PDB entry 8FQ1 | electron microscopy, 5.59 A resolution (low resolution: residue-level contacts below are approximate; hydrogen-bond / salt-bridge calls are withheld) | chains A and H of the 8 polymer chains in the assembly

== Chain A ==
Name: Glutamate receptor 2
From: Rattus norvegicus
Notes: fragment: DYKDDDDK near the C-terminal is a FLAG epitope tag used for purification
Reference sequence: P19491 (GRIA2_RAT), isoform P19491-2; the construct has insertions or renumbered stretches relative to UniProt, so the offset changes along the chain: -20 to 847 = UniProt 1-868; 854-868 = UniProt 869-883
Sequence (889 residues; numbered -20 to 868; the number before each row is that of its first residue; numbers below 1 keep their minus sign (Met-20 is residue -20)):
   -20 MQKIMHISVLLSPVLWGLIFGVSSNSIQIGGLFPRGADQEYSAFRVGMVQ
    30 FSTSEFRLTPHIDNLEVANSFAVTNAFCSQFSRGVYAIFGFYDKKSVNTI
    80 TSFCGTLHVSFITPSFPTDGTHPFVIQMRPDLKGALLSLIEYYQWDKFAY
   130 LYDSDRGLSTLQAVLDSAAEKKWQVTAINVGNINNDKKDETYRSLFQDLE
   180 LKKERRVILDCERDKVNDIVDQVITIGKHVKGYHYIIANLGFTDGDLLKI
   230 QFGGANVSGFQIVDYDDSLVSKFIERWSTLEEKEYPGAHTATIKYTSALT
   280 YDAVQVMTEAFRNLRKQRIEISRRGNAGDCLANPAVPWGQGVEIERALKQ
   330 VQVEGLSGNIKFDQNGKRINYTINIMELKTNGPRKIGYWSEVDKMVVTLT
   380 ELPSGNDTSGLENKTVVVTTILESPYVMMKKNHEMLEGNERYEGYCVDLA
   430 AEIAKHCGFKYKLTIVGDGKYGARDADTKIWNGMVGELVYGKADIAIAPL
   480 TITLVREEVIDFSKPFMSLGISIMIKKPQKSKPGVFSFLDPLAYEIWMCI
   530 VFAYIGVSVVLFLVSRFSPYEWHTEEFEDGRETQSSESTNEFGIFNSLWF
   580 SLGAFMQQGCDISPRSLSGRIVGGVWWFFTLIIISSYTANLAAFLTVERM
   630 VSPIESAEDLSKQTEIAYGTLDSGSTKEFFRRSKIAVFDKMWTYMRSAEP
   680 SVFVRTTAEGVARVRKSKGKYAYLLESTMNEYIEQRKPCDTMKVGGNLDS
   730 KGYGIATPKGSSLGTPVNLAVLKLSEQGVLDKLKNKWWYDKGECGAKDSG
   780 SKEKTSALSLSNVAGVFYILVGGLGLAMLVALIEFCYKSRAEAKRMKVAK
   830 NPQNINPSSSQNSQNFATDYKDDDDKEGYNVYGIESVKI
Unresolved in the structure: -20 to 510, 554-563, 627-783, 827-868
Construct notes: insertion (848-853); conflict Asp854 (Tyr869 in P19491)
Modified / non-standard residues: Cys815 (S-palmitoyl-L-cysteine; P1L)

== Chain H ==
Name: Voltage-dependent calcium channel gamma-2 subunit
From: Mus musculus
Reference sequence: O88602 (CCG2_MOUSE); numbering as in UniProt (aligned over 1-323)
Sequence (336 residues; each row starts with the number of its first residue):
     1 MGLFDRGVQMLLTTVGAFAAFSLMTIAVGTDYWLYSRGVCKTKSVSENET
    51 SEENEEVMTHSGLWRTCCLEGNFKGLCKQIDHFPEDADYEADTAEYFLRA
   101 VRASSIFPILSVILLFMGGLCIAASEFYKTRHNIILSAGIFFVSAGLSNI
   151 IGIIVYISANAGDPSKSDSKKNSYSYGWSFYFGALSFIIAEMVGVLAVHM
   201 FIDRHKQLRATARATDYLQASAITRIPSYRYRYQRRSRSSSRSTEPSHSR
   251 DASPVGVKGFNTLPSTEISMYTLSRDPLKAATTPTATYNSDRDNSFLQVH
   301 NCIQKDSKDSLHANTANRRTTPVGGRGGTETSQAPA
Unresolved in the structure: 1-4, 43-55, 163-171, 217-336
Construct notes: engineered mutation Glu52 (Lys in O88602), Glu53 (Lys in O88602); expression tag (324-336)
Disulfides: Cys40-Cys68, Cys67-Cys77

== Chain A / chain H interface ==
Residue-residue contacts (14):
  Lys511(A) with Glu95(H)
  Leu789(A) with Ile157(H)
  Ser790(A) with Ala161(H)
  Phe796(A) with Ile154(H)
  Tyr797(A) with Ile151(H); Ile154(H); Val155(H)
  Val800(A) with Ile151(H)
  Met807(A) with Val143(H); Leu147(H)
  Phe814(A) with Asn133(H); Leu136(H)
  Cys815(A) with Ser144(H); Leu147(H)
Other interface residues (no listed pair), chain A (12 interface residues in all): Ala793, Leu803, Leu811
Other interface residues (no listed pair), chain H (16 interface residues in all): Asp92, Leu98, Ile140, Ile150, Ser158

== Overview ==
12 residues of chain A face 16 of chain H across their interface.
Here chain A is Glutamate receptor 2 (Rattus norvegicus) and chain H is Voltage-dependent calcium channel
gamma-2 subunit (Mus musculus). Entry 8FQ1 (GluA2 flip Q isoform of AMPA receptor in complex with
gain-of-function TARP gamma2, with 150mM CaCl2 ...) was determined by electron microscopy (same publication as
8FP4, 8FP9, 8FPG, 8FPS, 8FQ5, 8FQB and 8FQF).
